Entry 8XN3 (electron microscopy, 2.64 A resolution); this record covers chains A and B.

Chain A:
Protein: Angiotensin-converting enzyme 2
Organism: Homo sapiens
Notes: EC 3.4.17.23, 3.4.17.-
Reference sequence: Q9BYF1 (ACE2_HUMAN); residues 19-615 here = UniProt positions 19-615
Sequence (603 residues; numbered 19 to 621; the number before each row is that of its first residue):
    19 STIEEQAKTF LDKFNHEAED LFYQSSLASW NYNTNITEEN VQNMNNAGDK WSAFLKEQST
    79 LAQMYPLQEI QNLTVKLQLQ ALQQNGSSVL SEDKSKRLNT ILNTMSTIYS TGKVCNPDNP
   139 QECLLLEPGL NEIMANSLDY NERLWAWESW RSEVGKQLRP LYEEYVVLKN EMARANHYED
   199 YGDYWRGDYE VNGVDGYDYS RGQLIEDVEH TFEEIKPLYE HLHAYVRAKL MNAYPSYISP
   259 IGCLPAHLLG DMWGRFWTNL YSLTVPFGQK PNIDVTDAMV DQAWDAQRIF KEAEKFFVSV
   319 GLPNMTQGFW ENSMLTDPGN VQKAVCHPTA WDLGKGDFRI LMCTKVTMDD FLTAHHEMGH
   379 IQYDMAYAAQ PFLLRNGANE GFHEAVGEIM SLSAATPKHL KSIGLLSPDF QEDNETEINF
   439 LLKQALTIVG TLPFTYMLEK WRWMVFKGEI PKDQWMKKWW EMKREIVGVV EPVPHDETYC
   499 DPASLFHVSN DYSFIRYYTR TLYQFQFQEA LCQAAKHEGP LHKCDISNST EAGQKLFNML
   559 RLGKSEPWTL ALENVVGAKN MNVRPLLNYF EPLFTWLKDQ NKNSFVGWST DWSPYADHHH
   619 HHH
Unresolved in the structure: 615-621
Construct notes: expression tag (616-621)
Disulfides: C133-C141, C344-C361, C530-C542
Covalent attachments: N-acetylglucosamine (NAG) linked to N53, N90, N103, N322, N432, N546
Bound ions: Zn2+: H374, H378, E402

Chain B:
Protein: Spike protein S1
Organism: Severe acute respiratory syndrome coronavirus 2
Notes: fragment: rbd
Reference sequence: P0DTC2 (SPIKE_SARS2); residue numbers follow UniProt; this construct covers 319-541
Sequence (223 residues; numbered 319 to 541; the number before each row is that of its first residue):
   319 RVQPTESIVR FPNITNLCPF HEVFNATTFA SVYAWNRKRI SNCVADYSVI YNFAPFFAFK
   379 CYGVSPTKLN DLCFTNVYAD SFVIRGNEVS QIAPGQTGNI ADYNYKLPDD FTGCVIAWNS
   439 NKLDSKPSGN YNYRYRLLRK SKLKPFERDI STEIYQAGNK PCNGVAGPNC YSPLQSYGFR
   499 PTYGVGHQPY RVVVLSFELL HAPATVCGPK KSTNLVKNKC VNF
Unresolved in the structure: 319-331, 527-541
Construct notes: variant H339 (Gly in P0DTC2), T346 (Arg in P0DTC2), I368 (Leu in P0DTC2), F371 (Ser in P0DTC2), P373 (Ser in P0DTC2), F375 (Ser in P0DTC2), A376 (Thr in P0DTC2), N405 (Asp in P0DTC2), S408 (Arg in P0DTC2), N417 (Lys in P0DTC2), K440 (Asn in P0DTC2), P445 (Val in P0DTC2), S446 (Gly in P0DTC2), R452 (Leu in P0DTC2), L456 (Phe in P0DTC2), K460 (Asn in P0DTC2), N477 (Ser in P0DTC2), K478 (Thr in P0DTC2), A484 (Glu in P0DTC2), P486 (Phe in P0DTC2), S490 (Phe in P0DTC2), R498 (Gln in P0DTC2), Y501 (Asn in P0DTC2), H505 (Tyr in P0DTC2)
Disulfides: C336-C361, C379-C432, C391-C525, C480-C488

Chain A / chain B interface:
Residue-residue contacts - 30 pairs, chain A then chain B:
  S19(A) with N477(B), hydrogen bond (backbone-side chain)
  Q24(A) with A475(B); N477(B); N487(B), hydrogen bond
  T27(A) with L456(B); Y489(B)
  F28(A) with Y489(B)
  K31(A) with S490(B), hydrogen bond; L492(B); Q493(B)
  H34(A) with Y453(B), hydrogen bond; L455(B); Q493(B), hydrogen bond; S494(B), hydrogen bond (side chain-backbone)
  D38(A) with Y449(B), hydrogen bond; R498(B), salt bridge
  Y41(A) with T500(B), hydrogen bond; Y501(B)
  Q42(A) with Y449(B), hydrogen bond; R498(B), hydrogen bond
  M82(A) with N487(B)
  Y83(A) with N487(B), hydrogen bond; Y489(B), hydrogen bond
  N330(A) with T500(B)
  K353(A) with Y501(B); G502(B), hydrogen bond (backbone-backbone); H505(B)
  G354(A) with G502(B)
  D355(A) with T500(B)
  R357(A) with T500(B)
Other interface residues (no listed pair), chain A (17 interface residues in all): D30
Other interface residues (no listed pair), chain B (19 interface residues in all): G476, K478

Summary:
Chain A and chain B form an interface of 17 and 19 residues respectively, with 13 hydrogen bonds and 1 salt
bridge. Polar pairs include D38(A)-R498(B), S19(A)-N477(B) and Q24(A)-N487(B). N-acetylglucosamine is
covalently linked to N53(A), N90(A), N103(A), N322(A), N432(A) and N546(A).
Chain A is Angiotensin-converting enzyme 2 (Homo sapiens) and chain B is Spike protein S1 (Severe acute
respiratory syndrome coronavirus 2); the structure, SARS-CoV-2 Omicron HV.1 RBD in complex with human ACE2
(local refinement from the spike protein), was determined by electron microscopy, deposited together with
8WP8, 8XN2, 8XN5, 8XNF, 8XNK, 8Y16 and 8Y18.
